7Q5V - chains A and B; structure by X-ray diffraction, 1.17 A resolution.

Chain A:
Protein: Egl nine homolog 1
From: Homo sapiens
Notes: EC 1.14.11.29
UniProtKB: Q9GZT9 (EGLN1_HUMAN); residues 181-407 here = UniProt positions 181-407
Chain sequence (233 residues; each row starts with the number of its first residue):
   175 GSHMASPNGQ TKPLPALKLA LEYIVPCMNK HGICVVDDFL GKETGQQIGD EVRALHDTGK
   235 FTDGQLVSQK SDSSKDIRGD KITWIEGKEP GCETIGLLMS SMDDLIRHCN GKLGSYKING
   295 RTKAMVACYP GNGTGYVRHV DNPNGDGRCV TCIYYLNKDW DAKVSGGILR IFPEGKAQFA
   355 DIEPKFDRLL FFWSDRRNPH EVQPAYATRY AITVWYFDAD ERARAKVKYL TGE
Not modelled in the structure: 175-184
Cystine bridges: Cys-201/Cys-208
Differences from the reference sequence: expression tag (175-180)
Ion coordination: Mg2+ site 1: Lys-244, Asp-246; Mg2+ site 2: Ile-280, Asn-284; Mn2+: His-313, Asp-315, His-374 (together with N-oxalylglycine)
Residues lining bound ligands: N-oxalylglycine (OGA): Arg-252, Met-299, Tyr-303, Tyr-310, His-313, Asp-315, Ile-327, Tyr-329, Leu-343, His-374, Val-376, Arg-383, Ala-385, Trp-389
Curated features (UniProtKB/Swiss-Prot):
  - region: Val-241 to Ile-251 (Beta(2)beta(3) 'finger-like' loop)
  - binding site (Fe cation): His-313, Asp-315, His-374
  - binding site (2-oxoglutarate): Arg-383
  - modified residue (S-nitrosocysteine): Cys-201, Cys-208, Cys-302, Cys-323, Cys-326
  - natural variant: Pro-317 (P317R: In ECYT3), Arg-371 (R371H: In ECYT3)
  - mutagenesis: Cys-201 (C201A: Little change in enzyme activity), Cys-208 (C208A: Little change in enzyme activity), Arg-252 (R252A: Reduced C-terminal ODD domain (CODD) hydroxylation of HIF1A), Asp-254 (D254A/K: Reduced C-terminal ODD domain (CODD) hxdroxylation of HIF1A), Cys-266 (C266A: Little change in enzyme activity), Cys-283 (C283A: Little change in enzyme activity), Cys-302 (C302A: Slight increase in enzyme activity), Tyr-303 (Y303F: No effect), Cys-323 (C323A: Little change in enzyme activity), Cys-326 (C326A: Slight increase in enzyme activity), Arg-383 (R383A: Reduces enzyme activity by 95%)
From the paper describing this entry:
  - Mn2+ coordination: His-313, Asp-315, His-374
  - binding site for N-oxalylglycine: Arg-383
  - conformationally variable residues (helix shift, loop rearrangement, side-chain flip): Gln-243 to Asp-246, Asn-318, Lys-402, Thr-405

Chain B:
Protein: Endothelial PAS domain-containing protein 1
UniProtKB: Q99814 (EPAS1_HUMAN); residue numbers follow UniProt; this construct covers 523-542
Chain sequence (20 residues; numbered 523 to 542; the number before each row is that of its first residue):
   523 ELDLETLAPY IPMDGEDFQL
Ion coordination: Mg2+ near Gln-541 (its only coordinating residue here)
From the paper describing this entry:
  - conformationally variable residues (side-chain flip): Glu-538

How chain A and chain B interact:
Residue-residue contacts (63; chain A residue first):
  Gln-239(A) with Pro-531(B); Tyr-532(B), hydrogen bond (backbone-backbone)
  Leu-240(A) with Thr-528(B); Leu-529(B); Ala-530(B); Tyr-532(B)
  Val-241(A) with Glu-527(B); Ala-530(B), hydrogen bond (backbone-backbone); Pro-531(B); Tyr-532(B)
  Ser-242(A) with Glu-527(B), hydrogen bond (backbone-backbone); Thr-528(B), hydrogen bond (side chain-backbone)
  Lys-244(A) with Thr-528(B)
  Ile-251(A) with Thr-528(B); Leu-529(B), hydrophobic
  Arg-252(A) with Pro-531(B); Tyr-532(B)
  Trp-258(A) with Tyr-532(B); Ile-533(B), hydrophobic
  Asp-277(A) with Phe-540(B); Leu-542(B)
  Ile-280(A) with Leu-542(B), hydrophobic
  Arg-281(A) with Leu-542(B), hydrogen bond (side chain-backbone)
  Asn-293(A) with Gln-541(B); Leu-542(B), hydrogen bond (backbone-backbone)
  Gly-294(A) with Phe-540(B); Leu-542(B)
  Arg-295(A) with Asp-539(B); Phe-540(B), hydrogen bond (backbone-backbone)
  Thr-296(A) with Ile-533(B)
  Lys-297(A) with Glu-538(B), salt bridge
  Tyr-310(A) with Leu-529(B), hydrogen bond (side chain-backbone); Ala-530(B); Pro-531(B)
  Arg-312(A) with Leu-529(B)
  His-313(A) with Leu-529(B); Pro-531(B)
  Val-314(A) with Ala-530(B)
  Asp-315(A) with Ala-530(B); Pro-531(B)
  Pro-317(A) with Leu-526(B), hydrophobic; Glu-527(B); Ala-530(B)
  Asn-318(A) with Asp-525(B); Glu-527(B)
  Asp-320(A) with Ile-533(B)
  Arg-322(A) with Pro-531(B), hydrogen bond (side chain-backbone); Ile-533(B)
  Arg-370(A) with Leu-526(B)
  Trp-389(A) with Pro-531(B), hydrophobic; Ile-533(B), hydrophobic
  Tyr-390(A) with Leu-542(B), hydrophobic
  Phe-391(A) with Ile-533(B), hydrophobic; Asp-539(B)
  Arg-396(A) with Ile-533(B); Pro-534(B), hydrogen bond (side chain-backbone); Met-535(B), hydrogen bond; Asp-539(B), salt bridge
  Lys-400(A) with Met-535(B), hydrogen bond (side chain-backbone); Gly-537(B), hydrogen bond (side chain-backbone); Asp-539(B), salt bridge
  Tyr-403(A) with Met-535(B), hydrophobic; Asp-536(B)
Also at the interface, not in a pair above, chain A (35 interface residues in all): Ile-292, Val-311, Ala-399
Also at the interface, not in a pair above, chain B (19 interface residues in all): Glu-523
From the paper, about this interface:
  - residue pairs: Arg-281(A)/Leu-542(B), Asn-318(A)/Asp-525(B), Asn-318(A)/Glu-527(B), Arg-396(A)/Asp-539(B), Tyr-403(A)/Asp-536(B), Tyr-403(A)/Met-535(B)
  - interface residues, chain A: Val-241(A), Ser-242(A), Lys-244(A), Ile-251(A)
  - interface residues, chain B: Glu-527(B), Thr-528(B)

Summary:
35 residues of chain A face 19 of chain B across their interface; the contacts include 13 hydrogen bonds and 3
salt bridges. Polar contacts include Lys-297(A)/Glu-538(B), Arg-396(A)/Asp-539(B) and Lys-400(A)/Asp-539(B).
The paper describes contacts between Arg-281(A) and Leu-542(B), Asn-318(A) and Asp-525(B) and Asn-318(A) and
Glu-527(B) among others. The paper reports a binding site for N-oxalylglycine at Arg-383(A); interface
residues Val-241(A), Ser-242(A) and Glu-527(B) among others.
Chain A is Egl nine homolog 1 (Homo sapiens) and chain B is Endothelial PAS domain-containing protein 1; the
structure, Hif prolyl hydroxylase 2 (PHD2/EGLN1) in complex with N-oxalylglycine (nog) and hif-2 alpha codd
(523-542), was determined by X-ray diffraction together with 7Q5X from the same study.
